8WRY - chains C and A of the 4 polymer chains in the assembly; structure by electron microscopy, 2.60 A resolution.

# Chain C
Molecule: Lymphocyte antigen 96
Organism: Mus musculus
UniProt: Q9JHF9 (LY96_MOUSE); residues 19-160 here = UniProt positions 19-160
Sequence (142 residues; row label = number of the first residue in the row):
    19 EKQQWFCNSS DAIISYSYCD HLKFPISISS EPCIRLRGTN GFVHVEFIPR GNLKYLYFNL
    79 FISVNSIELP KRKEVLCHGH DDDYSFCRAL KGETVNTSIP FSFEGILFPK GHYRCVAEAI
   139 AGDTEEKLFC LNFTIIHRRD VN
Unresolved in the structure: 19-20, 157-160
Cystine bridges: Cys37-Cys148, Cys95-Cys105
Covalent attachments: glycan linked to Asn114, Asn150
Small-molecule neighbours: (3R)-3-(tetradecanoyloxy)tetradecanoic acid / (3R)-3-(dodecanoyloxy)tetradecanoic acid / glucosamine 4-phosphate / XIQ: Trp23, Ile32, Ile46, Ser48, Ile52, Leu54, Val61, Val63, Phe65, Leu74, Phe76, Leu78, Ile80, Arg90, Glu92, Leu94, Tyr102, Phe104, Ile117, Pro118, Phe119, Ser120, Phe121, Ile124, Phe126, Tyr131, Cys133, Ala135, Phe151, Ile153

# Chain A
Molecule: Toll-like receptor 4
Organism: Mus musculus
UniProt: Q9QUK6 (TLR4_MOUSE); residue numbers follow UniProt; this construct covers 26-629
Sequence (604 residues; row label = number of the first residue in the row):
    26 NPCIEVVPNI TYQCMDQKLS KVPDDIPSST KNIDLSFNPL KILKSYSFSN FSELQWLDLS
    86 RCEIETIEDK AWHGLHHLSN LILTGNPIQS FSPGSFSGLT SLENLVAVET KLASLESFPI
   146 GQLITLKKLN VAHNFIHSCK LPAYFSNLTN LVHVDLSYNY IQTITVNDLQ FLRENPQVNL
   206 SLDMSLNPID FIQDQAFQGI KLHELTLRGN FNSSNIMKTC LQNLAGLHVH RLILGEFKDE
   266 RNLEIFEPSI MEGLCDVTID EFRLTYTNDF SDDIVKFHCL ANVSAMSLAG VSIKYLEDVP
   326 KHFKWQSLSI IRCQLKQFPT LDLPFLKSLT LTMNKGSISF KKVALPSLSY LDLSRNALSF
   386 SGCCSYSDLG TNSLRHLDLS FNGAIIMSAN FMGLEELQHL DFQHSTLKRV TEFSAFLSLE
   446 KLLYLDISYT NTKIDFDGIF LGLTSLNTLK MAGNSFKDNT LSNVFANTTN LTFLDLSKCQ
   506 LEQISWGVFD TLHRLQLLNM SHNNLLFLDS SHYNQLYSLS TLDCSFNRIE TSKGILQHFP
   566 KSLAFFNLTN NSVACICEHQ KFLQWVKEQK QFLVNVEQMT CATPVEMNTS LVLDFNNSTC
   626 YMYK
Unresolved in the structure: 621-629
Cystine bridges: Cys28-Cys39, Cys280-Cys304, Cys388-Cys389, Cys580-Cys606
Covalent attachments: N-acetylglucosamine (NAG) linked to Asn34, Asn75, Asn172, Asn204, Asn237, Asn307, Asn492, Asn524, Asn572
Small-molecule neighbours:
  - (3R)-3-(tetradecanoyloxy)tetradecanoic acid / (3R)-3-(dodecanoyloxy)tetradecanoic acid / glucosamine 4-phosphate / XIQ, molecule 1: Lys263, Gln339, Lys360
  - (3R)-3-(tetradecanoyloxy)tetradecanoic acid / (3R)-3-(dodecanoyloxy)tetradecanoic acid / glucosamine 4-phosphate / XIQ, molecule 2: Ser413, Arg434, Glu437, Phe438

# Interface between chain C and chain A
Pairs across the interface (34):
  Ile66(C) - Arg86(A)
  Pro67(C) - Phe62(A)
  Arg68(C) - Asp41(A)  salt bridge
  Arg68(C) - Phe62(A)
  His96(C) - Arg337(A)
  Asp99(C) - Arg233(A)  salt bridge
  Asp99(C) - Arg288(A)  salt bridge
  Asp100(C) - Arg233(A)  hydrogen bond (backbone-side chain)
  Asp101(C) - Arg233(A)
  Asp101(C) - Phe262(A)
  Asp101(C) - Lys263(A)  hydrogen bond (backbone-backbone)
  Tyr102(C) - Phe262(A)
  Tyr102(C) - Asp264(A)
  Ser103(C) - Leu211(A)
  Ser103(C) - Phe262(A)
  Ser103(C) - Asp264(A)  hydrogen bond (backbone-side chain)
  Phe104(C) - Asp264(A)
  Arg106(C) - Ala157(A)
  Leu108(C) - Val133(A)  hydrophobic
  Lys109(C) - Asp59(A)  salt bridge
  Lys109(C) - Ser61(A)  hydrogen bond
  Lys109(C) - Asp83(A)  salt bridge
  Lys109(C) - Ser85(A)
  Lys109(C) - Thr109(A)
  Gly110(C) - Arg86(A)  hydrogen bond (backbone-side chain)
  Glu111(C) - Val133(A)
  Glu111(C) - Glu134(A)
  Glu111(C) - His158(A)  salt bridge
  Thr112(C) - Arg86(A)  hydrogen bond
  Thr112(C) - Glu134(A)  hydrogen bond (backbone-side chain)
  Thr112(C) - His158(A)
  Thr115(C) - Asp264(A)  hydrogen bond
  Ser116(C) - Asp264(A)
  Pro118(C) - Lys263(A)
Interface residues without a listed pair, chain C (20 interface residues in all): Ile117
Interface residues without a listed pair, chain A (27 interface residues in all): Met40, Gly110, Val131, Asn155, Tyr183, Glu265, Thr290, Tyr291

# In short
20 residues of chain C and 27 residues of chain A are in contact; the contacts include 8 hydrogen bonds and 6
salt bridges. Among the polar pairs are Arg68(C)-Asp41(A), Asp99(C)-Arg233(A) and Asp99(C)-Arg288(A).
Chain C is Lymphocyte antigen 96 and chain A is Toll-like receptor 4, both from Mus musculus; the structure,
Cryo-EM Structure of Mouse TLR4/MD-2/DLAM3 Complex, was determined by electron microscopy (same publication as
9J03, 8WSA, 8WTA, 8WQT and 8WO1).
